PDB entry 4MDI | X-ray diffraction, 2.00 A resolution | chains A and C of the 3 polymer chains in the assembly

Chain A:
Molecule: HLA class II histocompatibility antigen, DR alpha chain
Source organism: Homo sapiens
Notes: fragment: Extracellular Domain
UniProt: P01903 (DRA_HUMAN); residues 1-181 here correspond to UniProt positions 26-206 (UniProt number = residue number + 25)
Chain sequence (189 residues; row label = number of the first residue in the row):
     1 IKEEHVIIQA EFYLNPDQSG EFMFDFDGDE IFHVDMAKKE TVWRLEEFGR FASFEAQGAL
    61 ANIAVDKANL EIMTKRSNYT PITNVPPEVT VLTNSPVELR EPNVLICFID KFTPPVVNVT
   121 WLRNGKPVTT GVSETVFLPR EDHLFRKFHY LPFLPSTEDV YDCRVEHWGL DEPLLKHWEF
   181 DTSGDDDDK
Not modelled in the structure: 1-2, 182-189
Cystine bridges: Cys107-Cys163
Covalently attached groups: N-acetylglucosamine (NAG) linked to Asn78, Asn118
Differences from the reference sequence: expression tag (182-189)
Swiss-Prot annotation at these positions:
  - region: Glu179 to Asp181 (Connecting peptide)
  - site: Gln9 (Self- and pathogen-derived peptide antigen), Gly49 (Self-peptide antigen), Phe51 (Self- and pathogen-derived peptide antigen), Ala52 (Self-peptide antigen), Ser53 (Self- and pathogen-derived peptide antigen), Glu55 (Pathogen-derived peptide antigen), Asn62 (Self- and pathogen-derived peptide antigen), Asn69 (Pathogen-derived peptide antigen), Arg76 (Self- and pathogen-derived peptide antigen)
  - glycosylation (N-linked (GlcNAc...) asparagine): Asn78, Asn118

Chain C:
Molecule: Citrullinated Vimentin
UniProt: P08670 (VIME_HUMAN); residues 1-13 here correspond to UniProt positions 66-78 (UniProt number = residue number + 65)
Chain sequence (13 residues; row label = number of the first residue in the row):
     1 SAVRLRSSVP GVR
Modified positions: Arg6 (citrulline; CIR)
Swiss-Prot annotation at these positions:
  - modified residue (Phosphoserine): Ser1, Ser7, Ser8

Interface between chain A and chain C:
Residue-residue contacts - 27 pairs, chain A then chain C:
  Gln9(A) with Leu5(C); Arg6(C), hydrogen bond (side chain-backbone)
  Glu11(A) with Ser8(C), hydrogen bond
  Phe24(A) with Val3(C), hydrophobic; Arg4(C)
  Phe51(A) with Ser1(C)
  Ala52(A) with Ser1(C)
  Ser53(A) with Ser1(C), hydrogen bond (backbone-backbone); Ala2(C); Val3(C), hydrogen bond (backbone-backbone)
  Phe54(A) with Val3(C); Leu5(C), hydrophobic
  Gly58(A) with Leu5(C)
  Asn62(A) with Leu5(C); Arg6(C), hydrogen bond (side chain-backbone); Ser7(C); Ser8(C), hydrogen bond (side chain-backbone)
  Val65(A) with Ser8(C); Val9(C); Pro10(C)
  Asp66(A) with Ser8(C)
  Asn69(A) with Val9(C), hydrogen bond (side chain-backbone); Pro10(C); Gly11(C), hydrogen bond (side chain-backbone)
  Ile72(A) with Gly11(C); Val12(C)
  Arg76(A) with Val12(C), hydrogen bond (side chain-backbone)
Interface residues without a listed pair, chain A (17 interface residues in all): Phe22, Phe32, Trp43
Interface residues without a listed pair, chain C (13 interface residues in all): Arg13

Overview:
17 residues of chain A and 13 residues of chain C are in contact; the contacts include 9 hydrogen bonds. Among
the polar pairs are Gln9(A)-Arg6(C), Glu11(A)-Ser8(C) and Asn62(A)-Arg6(C). N-acetylglucosamine is covalently
linked to Asn78(A) and Asn118(A).
Chain A is HLA class II histocompatibility antigen, DR alpha chain (Homo sapiens) and chain C is Citrullinated
Vimentin; the structure, Immune Receptor, was determined by X-ray diffraction together with 4MCY, 4MCZ, 4MD0,
4MD4, 4MD5 and 4MDJ from the same study.
